5FYK - chains D and E of the 8 polymer chains in the assembly; structure by X-ray diffraction, 3.11 A resolution.

[Chain D]
Name: 35O22
Organism: Homo sapiens
Notes: fragment: 35o22 antibody fab heavy chain
Sequence (243 residues; numbered 1 to 225 plus 18 insertion-coded residues; the number before each row is that of its first residue; a row labelled like 72A-72H holds insertion residues (72A, then the next letters in order)):
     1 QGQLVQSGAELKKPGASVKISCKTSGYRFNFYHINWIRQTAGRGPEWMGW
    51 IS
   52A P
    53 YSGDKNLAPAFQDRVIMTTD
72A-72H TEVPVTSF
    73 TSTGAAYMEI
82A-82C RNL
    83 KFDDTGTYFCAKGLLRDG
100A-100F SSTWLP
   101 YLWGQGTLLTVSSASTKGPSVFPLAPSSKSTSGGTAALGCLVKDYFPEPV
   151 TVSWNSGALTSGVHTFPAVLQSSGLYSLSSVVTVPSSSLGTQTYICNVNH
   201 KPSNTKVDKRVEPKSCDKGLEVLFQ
Disulfides: Cys22-Cys92, Cys140-Cys196
Small-molecule neighbours: N-acetylglucosamine (NAG; 2-acetamido-2-deoxy-beta-D-glucopyranose): Gln1, Phe31, Tyr32, Arg98

[Chain E]
Name: 35O22
Organism: Homo sapiens
Notes: fragment: 35o22 antibody fab light chain
Sequence (216 residues; each row starts with the number of its first residue; note: 1 number in that range is skipped by the numbering (no residue carries it; nothing is unmodelled there); a row labelled like 27A-27C holds insertion residues (27A, then the next letters in order)):
     1 QSVLTQSAS
    11 VSGSLGQSVTISCTGPN
27A-27C SVC
    28 CSHKSISWYQWPPGRAPTLIIYEDNERAPGISPRFSGYKSYWSAYLTISD
    78 LRPEDETTYYCCSYTHNS
   95A G
    96 CVFGTGTKVSV
  106A L
   107 GQSKANPSVTLFPPSSEELQANKATLVCLISDFYPGAVTVAWKADSSPVK
   157 AGVETTTPSKQSNNKYAASSYLSLTPEQWKSHRSYSCQVTHEGSTVEKTV
   207 APTECS
Unresolved in the structure: 1, 211-212
Disulfides: Cys23-Cys88, Cys27C-Cys28, Cys89-Cys96, Cys134-Cys193

[Chain D / chain E interface]
Pairs across the interface (72; chain D residue first):
  Ile37(D) with Trp38(E), hydrophobic
  Gln39(D) with Trp38(E), hydrogen bond
  Pro45(D) with Trp38(E), hydrophobic; Tyr87(E); Phe98(E)
  Trp47(D) with Gly95A(E); Cys96(E)
  Trp50(D) with Asn94(E); Ser95(E), hydrogen bond
  Asn58(D) with Asn94(E); Ser95(E), hydrogen bond
  Phe91(D) with Trp38(E), hydrophobic; Pro44(E)
  Ser100A(D) with His93(E)
  Ser100B(D) with Tyr49(E); Tyr91(E), hydrogen bond
  Trp100D(D) with Tyr91(E), hydrophobic; Thr92(E), hydrogen bond (side chain-backbone); His93(E); Ser95(E); Gly95A(E); Cys96(E)
  Leu100E(D) with Ser34(E); Tyr36(E); Tyr91(E); Cys96(E), hydrophobic
  Pro100F(D) with Tyr36(E), hydrogen bond (backbone-side chain)
  Tyr101(D) with Leu46(E), hydrophobic; Pro56(E), hydrogen bond (side chain-backbone)
  Trp103(D) with Tyr36(E); Pro44(E), hydrophobic
  Phe122(D) with Glu123(E)
  Pro123(D) with Ser121(E), hydrogen bond (backbone-side chain); Glu124(E)
  Leu124(D) with Phe118(E), hydrophobic; Pro119(E)
  Ala125(D) with Phe118(E); Pro119(E)
  Ser127(D) with Thr116(E); Leu117(E); Phe118(E); Lys204(E), hydrogen bond
  Ser128(D) with Thr116(E); Lys204(E), hydrogen bond (backbone-side chain)
  Lys129(D) with Ser114(E); Thr116(E); Ser137(E), hydrogen bond
  Ala137(D) with Phe118(E)
  Leu141(D) with Glu124(E); Val133(E), hydrophobic
  Lys143(D) with Lys129(E); Ser179(E)
  His164(D) with Gln167(E), hydrogen bond
  Phe166(D) with Leu135(E), hydrophobic; Ser175(E)
  Pro167(D) with Ser165(E); Tyr177(E), hydrogen bond (backbone-side chain)
  Val169(D) with Thr161(E); Thr162(E); Tyr177(E), hydrophobic
  Gln171(D) with Glu160(E); Ser179(E), hydrogen bond
  Ser177(D) with Tyr177(E), hydrogen bond (backbone-side chain)
  Leu178(D) with Tyr177(E)
  Ser179(D) with Val133(E); Tyr177(E)
  Lys209(D) with Glu123(E), salt bridge
  Glu212(D) with Glu123(E)
  Cys216(D) with Glu210(E)
  Asp217(D) with Glu210(E)
  Lys218(D) with Thr205(E), hydrogen bond
  Glu221(D) with Glu210(E)
Also at the interface, not in a pair above, chain D (47 interface residues in all): Arg38, Arg43, Leu96, Thr100C, Gly104, Pro126, Leu138, Ala168, Val181
Also at the interface, not in a pair above, chain E (45 interface residues in all): Ser2, Ala43, Val115, Thr131, Asp138, Val206

[Overview]
47 residues of chain D and 45 residues of chain E are in contact, with 16 hydrogen bonds and 1 salt bridge.
Polar contacts include Lys209(D)-Glu123(E), Gln39(D)-Trp38(E) and Trp50(D)-Ser95(E). Ligands of chain D:
N-acetylglucosamine.
Chain D is 35O22 and chain E is 35O22, both from Homo sapiens; the structure, Crystal Structure at 3.7 A
Resolution of Fully Glycosylated HIV-1 Clade B JR-FL SOSIP.664 Prefusion Env ..., was determined by X-ray
diffraction together with 5FYJ and 5FYL from the same study.
